Entry 7Z11 (electron microscopy, 3.20 A resolution); this record covers chains A and G of the 7 polymer chains in the assembly.

[Chain A]
Molecule: ATPase family gene 2 protein
Source organism: Saccharomyces cerevisiae S288C
Notes: EC 3.6.4.10
UniProt: P32794 (AFG2_YEAST); residue numbers follow UniProt; this construct covers 1-780
Amino-acid sequence (780 residues; row label = number of the first residue in the row):
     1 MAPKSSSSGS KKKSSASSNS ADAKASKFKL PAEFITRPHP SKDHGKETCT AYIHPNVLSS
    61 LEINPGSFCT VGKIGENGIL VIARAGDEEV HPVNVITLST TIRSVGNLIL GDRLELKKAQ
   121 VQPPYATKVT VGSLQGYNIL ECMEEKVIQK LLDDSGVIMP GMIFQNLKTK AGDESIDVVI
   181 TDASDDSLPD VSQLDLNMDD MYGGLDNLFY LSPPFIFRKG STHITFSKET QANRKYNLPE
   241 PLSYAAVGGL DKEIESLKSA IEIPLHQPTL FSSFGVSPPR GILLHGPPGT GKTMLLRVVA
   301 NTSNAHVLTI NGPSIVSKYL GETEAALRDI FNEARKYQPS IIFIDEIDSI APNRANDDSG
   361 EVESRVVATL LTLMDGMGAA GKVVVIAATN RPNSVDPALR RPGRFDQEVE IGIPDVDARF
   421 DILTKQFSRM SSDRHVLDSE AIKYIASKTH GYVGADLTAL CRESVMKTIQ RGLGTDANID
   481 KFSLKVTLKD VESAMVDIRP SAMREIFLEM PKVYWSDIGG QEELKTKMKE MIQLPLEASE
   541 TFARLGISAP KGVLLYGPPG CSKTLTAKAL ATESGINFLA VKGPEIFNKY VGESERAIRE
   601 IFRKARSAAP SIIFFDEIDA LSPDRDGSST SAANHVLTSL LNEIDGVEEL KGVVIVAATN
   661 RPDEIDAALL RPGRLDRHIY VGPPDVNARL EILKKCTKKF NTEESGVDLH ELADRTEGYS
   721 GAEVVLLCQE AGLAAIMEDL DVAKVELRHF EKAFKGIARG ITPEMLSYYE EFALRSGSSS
Not modelled in the structure: 1-28, 185-206, 778-780
UniProt features mapped onto this chain:
  - binding site (ATP): Gly286 to Thr293, Gly557 to Thr564
  - mutagenesis: Phe343 (F343L: In dgr1-sup*; moderate loss of catalytic activity. No growth defect. Restores growth and formation of 60S ribosomal subunit maturation but not catalytic activity or oligomerization ...), Glu346 (E346Q: Reduces basal and RLP24-dependent ATPase activity. Increases interaction with RLP24. Slightly reduces RLP24 release. Does not affect composition of pre-60S ribosomal particles or growth), Leu457 (L457S: In afg2-18, drg1-18 or drg1-ts; temperature sensitive mutant. At the restrictive temperature of 37 degrees Celsius, impaired growth ...), Cys561 to Ser562 (Increases ATPase activity and reduces affinity for ATP. Mild defect in oligomerization), Cys561 (C561T: In drg1-11; severe loss of ATPase activity. Severe loss of oligomerization. Resistant to diazaborine-mediated growth inhibition), Ser562 (S562G: Increases ATPase activity. Loss of oligomerization), Ala569 (A569V: In drg1-3; resistant to diazaborine-mediated growth inhibition), Glu617 (E617Q: Increases basal ATPase activity. Reduces RLP24-mediated activation. Does not affect interaction with RLP24 ...), Val725 (V725E: In drg1-1; slight loss of ATPase activity. No effect on affinity for ATP or oligomerization. Resistant to diazaborine-mediated growth inhibition ...)
Ligand contacts:
  - ATP-gamma-S (AGS; phosphothiophosphoric acid-adenylate ester), molecule 1: Ala246, Val247, Gly248, Pro287, Pro288, Gly289, Thr290, Gly291, Lys292, Thr293, Met294, Glu346, Ile422, Gly454, Ala455, Thr458
  - ATP-gamma-S (AGS), molecule 2: Asp517, Ile518, Gly519, Gly557, Pro558, Pro559, Gly560, Cys561, Ser562, Lys563, Thr564, Leu565, Glu617, Asn660, Ile692, Gly721, Ala722, Val725
  - ATP-gamma-S (AGS), molecule 3: Asp645, Arg671, Arg674
What the authors report for this chain:
  - binding site for peptide substrate (chain G): Tyr319, Tyr590
  - self-association interface (contacts with another copy of this molecule): Ser539 to Leu545

[Chain G]
Molecule: peptide substrate
Source organism: Saccharomyces cerevisiae S288C
Amino-acid sequence (20 residues; each row starts with the number of its first residue; numbers below 1 keep their minus sign (UNK-4 is residue -4); X marks 20 residues of unknown identity (built as UNK)):
    -4 XXXXXXXXXX XXXXXXXXXX

[Interface between chain A and chain G]
Interface residues of chain A (facing chain G), 7 residues: Lys318, Tyr319, Leu320, Lys589, Tyr590, Val591, Ser629

[Overview]
Chain A and chain G make no direct contact in this assembly. Ligands of chain A: 3 copies of ATP-gamma-S. From
UniProt: 16 ATP-binding residues and 8 mutagenesis sites on chain A. The paper reports a binding site for
peptide substrate (chain G) at Tyr319(A) and Tyr590(A); a self-association interface involving Ser539(A).
Chain A is ATPase family gene 2 protein and chain G is peptide substrate, both from Saccharomyces cerevisiae
S288C; the structure, Structure of substrate bound DRG1 (AFG2), was determined by electron microscopy.
